PDB entry 4IM3 | X-ray diffraction, 3.34 A resolution | chain A

== Chain A ==
Molecule: Serine/threonine-protein kinase TBK1
From: Homo sapiens
Notes: EC 2.7.11.1; fragment: residues 1 to 657
Reference sequence: Q9UHD2 (TBK1_HUMAN); residue numbers follow UniProt; this construct covers 1-657
Sequence (663 residues; numbered -5 to 657; the number before each row is that of its first residue; numbers below 1 keep their minus sign (Gly-5 is residue -5)):
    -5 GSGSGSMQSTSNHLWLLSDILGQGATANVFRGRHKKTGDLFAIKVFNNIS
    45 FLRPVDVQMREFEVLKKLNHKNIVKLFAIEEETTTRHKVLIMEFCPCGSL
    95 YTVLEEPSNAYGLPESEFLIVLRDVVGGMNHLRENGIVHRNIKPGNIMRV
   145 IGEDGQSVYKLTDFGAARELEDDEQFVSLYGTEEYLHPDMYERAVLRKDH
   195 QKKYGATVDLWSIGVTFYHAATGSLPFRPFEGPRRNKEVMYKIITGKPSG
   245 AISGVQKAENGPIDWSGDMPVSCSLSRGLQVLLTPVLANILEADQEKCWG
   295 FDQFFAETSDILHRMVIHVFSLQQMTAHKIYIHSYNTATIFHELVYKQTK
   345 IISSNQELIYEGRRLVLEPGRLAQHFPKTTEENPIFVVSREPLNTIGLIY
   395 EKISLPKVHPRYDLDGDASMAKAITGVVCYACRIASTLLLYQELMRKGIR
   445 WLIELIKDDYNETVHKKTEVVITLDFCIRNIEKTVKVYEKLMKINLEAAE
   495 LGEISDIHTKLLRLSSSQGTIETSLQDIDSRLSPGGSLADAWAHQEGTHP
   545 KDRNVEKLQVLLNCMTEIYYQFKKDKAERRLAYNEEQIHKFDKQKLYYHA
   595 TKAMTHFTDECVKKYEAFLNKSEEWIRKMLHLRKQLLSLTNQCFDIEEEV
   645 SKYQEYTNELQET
Not modelled in the structure: -5 to -2, 43-46, 160-199, 482-491
Sequence notes: expression tag (-5 to 0); engineered mutation Asn135 (Asp in Q9UHD2)
Ion coordination: Hg2+ site 1 near Cys91 (its only coordinating residue here); Hg2+ site 2 near Cys423 (its only coordinating residue here); Hg2+ site 3 near Cys426 (its only coordinating residue here); Hg2+ site 4 near Cys471 (its only coordinating residue here); Hg2+ site 5 near Cys558 (its only coordinating residue here)
Ligand contacts: BX7 (N-(3-{[5-iodo-4-({3-[(thiophen-2-ylcarbonyl)amino]propyl}amino)pyrimidin-2-yl]amino}phenyl)pyrrolidine-1-carboxamide): Leu15, Gly16, Gln17, Gly18, Ala21, Val23, Ala36, Lys38, Val68, Met86, Glu87, Phe88, Cys89, Pro90, Cys91, Gly92, Ser93, Tyr95, Thr96, Gly139, Met142, Thr156, Asp157
Curated features (UniProtKB/Swiss-Prot):
  - binding site (ATP): Leu15 to Val23, Lys38
  - modified residue: Ser172 (Phosphoserine), Lys607 (N6-methyllysine)
  - cross-link (Glycyl lysine isopeptide (Lys-Gly)): Lys30 (interchain with G-Cter in ubiquitin), Lys401 (interchain with G-Cter in ubiquitin)
Reported in the primary citation:
  - post-translational modification sites: Ser172 (citing earlier work)
  - specificity-determining residues: Phe88, Thr156 (proposed by the authors, not directly observed)
  - mutagenesis - E355A, E355A/R357A, R357A: abolished signaling in response to phosphorylation of TBK1 on Ser172
  - mutagenesis - D33A, R547D, K589D: decreased signaling
  - mutagenesis - K251A: unchanged signaling
  - mutagenesis - E355A/R357A, R547D: decreased binding to dimers in vitro
  - mutagenesis - D33A, E355A: unchanged binding to dimer in vitro
  - mutagenesis - E355A/R357A, R547D: decreased binding to dimer formation in a cellular context
  - post-translational modification sites: Lys30, Lys401
  - mutagenesis - H459E/N474A: unchanged binding to ability to form dimers
  - mutagenesis - K30R, K401R: unchanged signaling in response to IFNB1 and RANTES mRNA levels
  - mutagenesis - K30R/K401R: abolished signaling in response to IFNB1 and RANTES mRNA levels
  - mutagenesis - K30R/K401R: abolished signaling in response to phosphorylation of Ser172
  - mutagenesis - R547D: abolished signaling
  - mutagenesis - D135N: abolished catalytic activity (proposed by the authors, not directly observed)
  - mutagenesis - K38M: abolished catalytic activity (citing earlier work)

== Summary ==
Ligands of chain A: compound BX7. UniProt lists 10 ATP-binding residues. The paper reports that E355A,
E355A/R357A and R357A abolish signaling in response to phosphorylation of TBK1 on Ser172; specificity
determinants Phe88 and Thr156; 13 substitutions were tested in all.
Chain A is Serine/threonine-protein kinase TBK1 (Homo sapiens); the structure, Structure of Tank-Binding
Kinase 1, was determined by X-ray diffraction together with 4IM0 and 4IM2 from the same study.
